Entry 6SWP (X-ray diffraction, 1.60 A resolution); this record covers chain AAA.

Chain AAA:
Protein: Bromodomain-containing protein 2
Source organism: Homo sapiens
UniProt: P25440 (BRD2_HUMAN); numbering as in UniProt (aligned over 344-455)
Chain sequence (115 residues; numbered 341 to 455; the number before each row is that of its first residue):
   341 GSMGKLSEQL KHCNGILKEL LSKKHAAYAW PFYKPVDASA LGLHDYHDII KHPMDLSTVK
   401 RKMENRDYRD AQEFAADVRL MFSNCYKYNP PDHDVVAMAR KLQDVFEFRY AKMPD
Unresolved in the structure: 341-343
Differences from the reference sequence: expression tag (341-343)
Ligand contacts: LW5 (4-acetamido-3-fluoranyl-N-(4-oxidanylcyclohexyl)-5-[(1S)-1-phenylethoxy]benzamide): Trp370, Pro371, Phe372, Val376, Leu381, Leu383, Tyr386, Cys425, Tyr428, Asn429, Pro430, His433, Asp434, Val435, Met438
Curated features (UniProtKB/Swiss-Prot):
  - mutagenesis: Val376 (V376A: Abolished binding to histone H4 acetylated at 'Lys-12' (H4K12ac)), Leu381 (L381A: Reduced binding to histone H4 acetylated at 'Lys-12' (H4K12ac)), Leu383 (L383A: Reduced binding to histone H4 acetylated at 'Lys-12' (H4K12ac)), Asn429 (N429A: Abolished binding to histone H4 acetylated at 'Lys-12' (H4K12ac))
What the authors report for this chain:
  - binding site for LW5: Pro430, His433
  - specificity-determining residues: Pro430, His433

Overview:
Ligands of chain AAA: compound LW5. From UniProt: 4 mutagenesis sites. The paper reports a binding site for
LW5 at Pro430 and His433; specificity determinants Pro430 and His433.
Chain AAA is Bromodomain-containing protein 2 (Homo sapiens); the structure, C-TERMINAL BROMODOMAIN OF HUMAN
BRD2 WITH iBET-BD2 (GSK046), was determined by X-ray diffraction, deposited together with 6SWN, 6SWO and 6SWQ.
